3B66 - chain A; structure by X-ray diffraction, 1.65 A resolution.

[Chain A]
Protein: Androgen receptor
Source organism: Homo sapiens
UniProtKB: P10275 (ANDR_HUMAN); numbering as in UniProt (aligned over 671-919)
Sequence (249 residues; numbered 671 to 919; the number before each row is that of its first residue):
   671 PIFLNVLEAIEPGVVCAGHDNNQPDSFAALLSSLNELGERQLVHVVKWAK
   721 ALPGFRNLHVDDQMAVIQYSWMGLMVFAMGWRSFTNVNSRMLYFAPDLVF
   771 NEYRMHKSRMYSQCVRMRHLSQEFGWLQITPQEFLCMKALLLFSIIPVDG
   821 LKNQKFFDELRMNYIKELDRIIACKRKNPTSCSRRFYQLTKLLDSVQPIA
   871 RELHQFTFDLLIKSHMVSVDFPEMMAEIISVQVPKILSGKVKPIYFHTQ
Not modelled in the structure: 918-919
Residues lining bound ligands: B66 (4-{[(1R,2S)-1,2-dihydroxy-2-methyl-3-(4-nitrophenoxy)propyl]amino}-2-(trifluoromethyl)benzonitrile): Leu-701, Leu-704, Asn-705, Leu-707, Gly-708, Gln-711, Gln-738, Trp-741, Met-742, Met-745, Val-746, Met-749, Arg-752, Phe-764, Met-780, Met-787, Leu-873, His-874, Phe-876, Thr-877, Met-895, Ile-898, Ile-899, Val-903
UniProt features mapped onto this chain:
  - natural variant: Val-685 (V685I: In AIS), Leu-701 (L701M: In AIS), Ser-703 (S703A: In AIS), Val-716 (V716M: In prostate cancer), Arg-752 (W752R: In AIS; this construct carries the variant), Phe-813 (L813F: In AIS; this construct carries the variant), Ile-842 (I842S: In PAIS), Arg-855 (R855K: In PAIS), Leu-881 (L881Q: In prostate cancer), Val-887 (M887V: In AIS; this construct carries the variant), Ile-899 (I899T: In AIS)
From the paper describing this entry:
  - binding site for B66: Leu-704, Asn-705, Arg-752, His-874, Val-903

[Overview]
Ligands of chain A: compound B66. The paper reports a binding site for B66 at Leu-704, Asn-705 and Arg-752
among others.
Chain A is Androgen receptor (Homo sapiens); the structure, Crystal structure of the androgen receptor ligand
binding domain in complex with SARM S-21, was determined by X-ray diffraction, deposited together with 3B5R,
3B65, 3B67 and 3B68.
